PDB entry 6V19 | X-ray diffraction, 2.60 A resolution | chains C and E of the 5 polymer chains in the assembly

== Chain C ==
Protein: Fibrinogen beta 72,74cit69-81
Chain sequence (13 residues; row label = number of the first residue in the row):
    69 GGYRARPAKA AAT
Modified residues: Arg72 (citrulline; CIR); Arg74 (citrulline; CIR)

== Chain E ==
Protein: M134 TCR beta chain
From: Mus musculus
Chain sequence (242 residues; row label = number of the first residue in the row; note: 13 numbers in that range are skipped by the numbering (no residue carries them; nothing is unmodelled there)):
     3 AVFQTPNYHV TQVGNEVSFN CKQTLGHDT
    39 MYWYKQDSKK LLKIMFSYNN KQL
    66 IVNETVP
    74 RRFSPQSS
    83 DKAHLNLRIK SVEPEDSAVY LCASSLDWAS QNTLYFGAGT RLSVLEDLNK VFPPEVAVFE
   143 PSEAEISHTQ KATLVCLATG FFPDHVELSW WVNGKEVHSG VCTDPQPLKE QPALNDSRYA
   203 LSSRLRVSAT FWQNPRNHFR CQVQFYGLSE NDEWTQDRAK PVTQIVSAEA WGRAD
Disulfides: Cys23-Cys104, Cys158-Cys223

== Interface between chain C and chain E ==
Pairs across the interface - 9 pairs, chain C then chain E:
  Arg72(C) - Gln113(E)
  Ala73(C) - Trp110(E)  hydrophobic
  Pro75(C) - Asp109(E)
  Pro75(C) - Trp110(E)
  Pro75(C) - Ala111(E)
  Lys77(C) - Asp30(E)
  Ala78(C) - Asp30(E)  hydrogen bond (backbone-side chain)
  Ala78(C) - Asn58(E)
  Ala78(C) - Lys84(E)
Other interface residues (no listed pair), chain C (6 interface residues in all): Ala76
Other interface residues (no listed pair), chain E (8 interface residues in all): Leu108

== In short ==
The interface between chain C and chain E involves 6 residues on one side and 8 on the other, with 1 hydrogen
bond. The hydrogen-bonded pair is Ala78(C)-Asp30(E).
Here chain C is Fibrinogen beta 72,74cit69-81 and chain E is M134 TCR beta chain (Mus musculus). Entry 6V19
(immune receptor complex) was determined by X-ray diffraction (same publication as 6V0Y, 6V13, 6V15, 6V18 and
6V1A).
